PDB entry 3EW2 | X-ray diffraction, 2.30 A resolution | chains A and B

[Chain A]
Protein: rhizavidin
Organism: Rhizobium etli
Reference sequence: Q8KKW2 (Q8KKW2_RHIEC); residues 1-135 here correspond to UniProt positions 21-155 (UniProt number = residue number + 20)
Amino-acid sequence (135 residues; numbered 1 to 135; the number before each row is that of its first residue):
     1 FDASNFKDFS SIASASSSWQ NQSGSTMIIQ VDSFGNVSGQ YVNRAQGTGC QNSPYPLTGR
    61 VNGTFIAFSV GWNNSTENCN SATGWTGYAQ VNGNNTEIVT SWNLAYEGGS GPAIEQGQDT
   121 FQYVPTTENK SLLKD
Unresolved in the structure: 1-14, 129-135
Cystine bridges: Cys50-Cys79
Residues lining bound ligands: biotin (BTN): Asn21, Ser25, Tyr41, Asn43, Ala45, Thr48, Gly49, Cys50, Trp72, Cys79, Ser81, Thr83, Trp85, Trp102, Leu104, Asp119

[Chain B]
Protein: rhizavidin
Organism: Rhizobium etli
Reference sequence: Q8KKW2 (Q8KKW2_RHIEC); residues 201-335 here correspond to UniProt positions 21-155 (UniProt number = residue number - 180)
Amino-acid sequence (135 residues; row label = number of the first residue in the row):
   201 FDASNFKDFS SIASASSSWQ NQSGSTMIIQ VDSFGNVSGQ YVNRAQGTGC QNSPYPLTGR
   261 VNGTFIAFSV GWNNSTENCN SATGWTGYAQ VNGNNTEIVT SWNLAYEGGS GPAIEQGQDT
   321 FQYVPTTENK SLLKD
Unresolved in the structure: 201-207, 329-335
Cystine bridges: Cys250-Cys279
Residues lining bound ligands: biotin (BTN): Asn221, Ser225, Tyr241, Asn243, Ala245, Thr248, Gly249, Cys250, Trp272, Cys279, Ser281, Thr283, Trp285, Trp302, Leu304, Asp319

[Interface between chain A and chain B]
Pairs across the interface - 69 pairs, chain A then chain B:
  Pro56(A) - Arg260(B)
  Thr58(A) - Thr258(B)  hydrogen bond
  Thr58(A) - Gly259(B)
  Thr58(A) - Arg260(B)
  Gly59(A) - Thr258(B)
  Arg60(A) - Thr258(B)
  Arg60(A) - Ser269(B)
  Arg60(A) - Gly271(B)
  Asn62(A) - Gly271(B)
  Asn62(A) - Trp272(B)  hydrogen bond (side chain-backbone)
  Asn62(A) - Asn273(B)
  Asn62(A) - Asn278(B)  hydrogen bond
  Asn62(A) - Asn280(B)
  Asn62(A) - Ser281(B)  hydrogen bond (side chain-backbone)
  Phe65(A) - Asn280(B)
  Phe65(A) - Ser281(B)
  Phe65(A) - Ala305(B)
  Phe65(A) - Tyr306(B)
  Phe65(A) - Glu307(B)
  Ile66(A) - Ala282(B)
  Ala67(A) - Ser269(B)  hydrogen bond (backbone-side chain)
  Ala67(A) - Thr283(B)
  Ala67(A) - Gly284(B)
  Phe68(A) - Ser269(B)
  Ser69(A) - Thr258(B)
  Ser69(A) - Gly259(B)
  Ser69(A) - Ala267(B)  hydrogen bond (side chain-backbone)
  Ser69(A) - Phe268(B)
  Ser69(A) - Ser269(B)  hydrogen bond
  Gly71(A) - Arg260(B)
  Trp72(A) - Asn262(B)  hydrogen bond (backbone-side chain)
  Asn73(A) - Asn262(B)
  Asn78(A) - Asn262(B)  hydrogen bond
  Asn80(A) - Asn262(B)
  Asn80(A) - Phe265(B)
  Ser81(A) - Asn262(B)  hydrogen bond (backbone-side chain)
  Ser81(A) - Phe265(B)
  Ala82(A) - Thr286(B)
  Thr83(A) - Ala267(B)
  Thr83(A) - Thr286(B)
  Gly84(A) - Thr286(B)  hydrogen bond (backbone-side chain)
  Thr86(A) - Ala282(B)
  Thr86(A) - Thr283(B)
  Thr86(A) - Gly284(B)  hydrogen bond (side chain-backbone)
  Thr86(A) - Asn303(B)  hydrogen bond (side chain-backbone)
  Thr86(A) - Ala305(B)
  Thr86(A) - Ile314(B)
  Gly87(A) - Ala305(B)
  Tyr88(A) - Pro312(B)
  Tyr88(A) - Ile314(B)  hydrophobic
  Val99(A) - Ile314(B)
  Ser101(A) - Asn303(B)
  Ser101(A) - Ile314(B)
  Asn103(A) - Thr286(B)  hydrogen bond (backbone-side chain)
  Asn103(A) - Ser301(B)
  Asn103(A) - Trp302(B)
  Asn103(A) - Asn303(B)
  Ala105(A) - Phe265(B)
  Ala105(A) - Thr286(B)
  Ala105(A) - Gly287(B)
  Tyr106(A) - Phe265(B)
  Glu107(A) - Phe265(B)
  Pro112(A) - Tyr288(B)  hydrophobic
  Ile114(A) - Thr286(B)
  Ile114(A) - Gly287(B)
  Ile114(A) - Tyr288(B)  hydrophobic
  Ile114(A) - Val299(B)
  Ile114(A) - Ser301(B)
  Gln116(A) - Gln316(B)  hydrogen bond
Other interface residues (no listed pair), chain A (36 interface residues in all): Val70, Thr100, Trp102, Leu104, Ala113
Other interface residues (no listed pair), chain B (34 interface residues in all): Pro256, Ile266, Val270, Thr300

[Summary]
36 residues of chain A and 34 residues of chain B are in contact; the contacts include 15 hydrogen bonds.
Polar pairs include Thr58(A)-Thr258(B), Asn62(A)-Trp272(B) and Asn62(A)-Asn278(B). Ligands of chain A: biotin.
Bound to chain B: biotin.
Both chains are rhizavidin (Rhizobium etli). Entry 3EW2 (Crystal structure of rhizavidin-biotin complex) was
determined by X-ray diffraction, deposited together with 3EW1.
